7Z27 - chains A and B; structure by X-ray diffraction, 1.45 A resolution.

== Chain A (and B) ==
Protein: RNA-binding protein 15
From: Homo sapiens
Notes: chain B of this document is another copy of the same molecule, construct and numbering; everything in this record applies to it too
UniProt: Q96T37 (RBM15_HUMAN); residues 1-186 here correspond to UniProt positions 775-960 (UniProt number = residue number + 774)
Chain sequence (189 residues; each row starts with the number of its first residue; numbers below 1 keep their minus sign (Gly-2 is residue -2)):
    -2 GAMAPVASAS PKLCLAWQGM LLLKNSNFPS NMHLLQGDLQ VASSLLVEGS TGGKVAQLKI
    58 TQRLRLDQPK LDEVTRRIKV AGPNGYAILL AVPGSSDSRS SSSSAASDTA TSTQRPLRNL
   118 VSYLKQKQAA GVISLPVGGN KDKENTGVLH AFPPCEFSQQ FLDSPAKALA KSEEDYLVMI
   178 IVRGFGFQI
Not modelled in the structure: -2 to 6, 94-101 (chain B: -2 to 7, 92-108)
Construct notes: expression tag (-2 to 0)
What the authors report for this chain:
  - mutagenesis - R60A: decreased binding to 2xS5P CTD
  - mutagenesis - R60A (50.4 +/- 1.1 uM): decreased binding to WTAP pS14

== How chain A and chain B interact ==
Pairs across the interface (20):
  Ser7(A) with Gln15(B); Asn28(B), hydrogen bond
  Lys9(A) with Leu10(B); Cys11(B); Leu12(B), hydrogen bond (backbone-backbone); His30(B), hydrogen bond (backbone-side chain)
  Leu10(A) with Leu10(B); His30(B)
  Cys11(A) with Lys9(B); Leu10(B); Cys11(B), disulfide
  Leu12(A) with Pro8(B); Lys9(B), hydrogen bond (backbone-backbone); Pro162(B), hydrophobic
  Gln15(A) with Pro162(B)
  Asn28(A) with Pro162(B)
  His30(A) with Leu10(B); Leu166(B)
  Leu166(A) with Ala165(B), hydrophobic
  Lys168(A) with Lys168(B)
Interface residues without a listed pair, chain A (14 interface residues in all): Pro8, Leu36, Pro162, Ala165
Interface residues without a listed pair, chain B (13 interface residues in all): Ser169
Cross-chain cystine bridges: Cys11(A)-Cys11(B)

== In short ==
Chain A and chain B form an interface of 14 and 13 residues respectively, with 1 disulfide bond and 4 hydrogen
bonds. Among the polar pairs are Ser7(A)-Asn28(B), Lys9(A)-His30(B) and Lys9(A)-Leu12(B). The paper reports
that R60A of chain A reduces binding to 2xS5P CTD; R60A of chain A reduces binding to WTAP pS14.
Both chains are RNA-binding protein 15 (Homo sapiens). Entry 7Z27 (Crystal structure of the SPOC domain of
human RBM15) was determined by X-ray diffraction together with 7Z1K from the same study.
